Entry 6DBR (electron microscopy, 4.00 A resolution); this record covers chains C and D of the 8 polymer chains in the assembly.

# Chain C
Name: Recombination activating gene 1 - MBP chimera
From: Escherichia coli
Notes: EC 2.3.2.27
Reference sequence: chimeric construct of P0AEX9, O13033: residues -113 to 250 from P0AEX9 (MALE_ECOLI) positions 29-392 (UniProt number = residue number + 142); residues 271-1031 from O13033 positions 271-1031 (same numbers)
Amino-acid sequence (1159 residues; each row starts with the number of its first residue; numbers below 1 keep their minus sign (Met-127 is residue -127)):
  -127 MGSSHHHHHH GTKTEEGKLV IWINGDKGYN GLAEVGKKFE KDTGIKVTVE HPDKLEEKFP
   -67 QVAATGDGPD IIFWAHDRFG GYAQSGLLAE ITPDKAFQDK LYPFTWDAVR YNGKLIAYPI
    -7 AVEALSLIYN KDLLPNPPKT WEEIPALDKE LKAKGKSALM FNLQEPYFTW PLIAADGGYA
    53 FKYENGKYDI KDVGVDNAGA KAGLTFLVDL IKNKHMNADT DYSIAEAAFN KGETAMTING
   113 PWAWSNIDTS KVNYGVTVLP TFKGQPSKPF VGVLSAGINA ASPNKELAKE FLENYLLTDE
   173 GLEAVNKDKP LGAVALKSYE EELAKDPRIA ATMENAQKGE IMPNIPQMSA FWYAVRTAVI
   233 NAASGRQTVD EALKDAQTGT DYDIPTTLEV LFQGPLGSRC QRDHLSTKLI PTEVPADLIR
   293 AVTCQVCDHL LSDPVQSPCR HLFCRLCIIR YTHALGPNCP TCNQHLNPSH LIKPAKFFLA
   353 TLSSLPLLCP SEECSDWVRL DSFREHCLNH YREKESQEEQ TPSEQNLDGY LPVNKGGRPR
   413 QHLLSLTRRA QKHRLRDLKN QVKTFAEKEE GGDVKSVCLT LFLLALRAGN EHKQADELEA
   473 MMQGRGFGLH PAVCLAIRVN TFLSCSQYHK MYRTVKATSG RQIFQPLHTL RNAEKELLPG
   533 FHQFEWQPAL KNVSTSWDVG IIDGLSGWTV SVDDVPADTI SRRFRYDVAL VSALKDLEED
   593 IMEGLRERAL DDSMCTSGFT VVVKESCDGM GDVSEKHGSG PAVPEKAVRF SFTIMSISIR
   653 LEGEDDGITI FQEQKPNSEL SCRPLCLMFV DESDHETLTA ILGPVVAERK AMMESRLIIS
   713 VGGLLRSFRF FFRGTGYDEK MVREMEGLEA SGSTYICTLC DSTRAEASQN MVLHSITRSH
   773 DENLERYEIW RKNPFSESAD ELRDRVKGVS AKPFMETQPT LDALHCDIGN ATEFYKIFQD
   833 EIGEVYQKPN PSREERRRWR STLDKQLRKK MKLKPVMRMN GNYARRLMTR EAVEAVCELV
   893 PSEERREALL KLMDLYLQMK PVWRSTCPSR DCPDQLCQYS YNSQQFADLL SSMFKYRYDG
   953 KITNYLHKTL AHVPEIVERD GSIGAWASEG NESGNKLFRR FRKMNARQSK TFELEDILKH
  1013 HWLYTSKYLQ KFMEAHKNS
Not modelled in the structure: -127 to 479, 627-634, 1030-1031
Sequence notes: initiating methionine (-127); expression tag (-126 to -114); linker (251-270)
Ion coordination: Ca2+ site 1: Asp620, Glu984 (shared with 1 residue of chain G); Ca2+ site 2: Asp730 (shared with 2 residues of chain G); Zn2+: Cys749, Cys752, His959, His964
What the authors report for this chain:
  - catalytic residues: Asp620, Glu684, Asp730, Glu984
  - binding site for Forward strand of melted RSS substrate DNA: Arg999, Gln1000

# Chain D
Name: Recombination activating gene 2
From: Danio rerio
Reference sequence: Q1RLW7 (Q1RLW7_DANRE); numbering as in UniProt (aligned over 1-530)
Amino-acid sequence (533 residues; row label = number of the first residue in the row; numbers below 1 keep their minus sign (Gly-2 is residue -2)):
    -2 GGSMSLQPLT AVNCGSLVQP GFSLLDLEGD VYLFGQKGWP KRSCPTGIFG VRIKKGELKL
    58 RAISFSNNSS YLPPLRCPAI AHFEAQDGKP ECYLIHGGRT PNNELSSSLY MLSVDSRGCN
   118 RKVTLRCEEK ELVGDVPSAR YGHTLSVINS RGKTACVLFG GRSYMPPTER TTQNWNSVVD
   178 CPPQVYLIDL EFGCCTAHTL PELTDGQSFH VALARQDCVY FLGGHILSSD CRPSRLIRLH
   238 VELLLGSPVL TCTILHEGLT ITSAIASPIG YHEYIIFGGY QSETQKRMEC TYVGLDDVGV
   298 HMESREPPQW TSEISHSRTW FGGSLGKGTA LVAIPSEGNP TPPEAYHFYQ VSFQKEQDGE
   358 ATAQGGSQES TDFEDSAPLE DSEELYFGRE PHELEYSSDV EGDTYNEEDE EDESQTGYWI
   418 KCCLSCQVDP NIWEPYYSTE LTRPAMIFCS RGEGGHWVHA QCMELPESLL LQLSQDNSKY
   478 FCLDHGGLPK QEMTPPKQML PVKRVPMKMT HRKAPVSLKM TPAKKTFLRR LFD
Not modelled in the structure: -2 to 0, 352-530
Sequence notes: expression tag (-2 to 0)
Covalent attachments: covalent link Arg232-Ile234

# Chain C / chain D interface
Contacting residue pairs - 72 pairs, chain C then chain D:
  Asn544(C) with Pro164(D); Arg167(D); Thr168(D); Thr169(D), hydrogen bond (backbone-backbone)
  Val545(C) with Thr169(D)
  Ser546(C) with Thr168(D)
  Val551(C) with Gln170(D)
  Ile554(C) with Gln170(D)
  Leu557(C) with Asn173(D)
  Ser558(C) with Thr169(D), hydrogen bond (side chain-backbone); Gln170(D), hydrogen bond (side chain-backbone); Asn171(D); Trp172(D), hydrogen bond (side chain-backbone); Asn173(D); Ser174(D)
  Gly559(C) with Gln170(D); Asn173(D); Ser174(D), hydrogen bond (backbone-backbone)
  Trp560(C) with Asn173(D)
  Thr561(C) with Val175(D); Leu224(D)
  Ser563(C) with Arg159(D)
  Val564(C) with Glu280(D); Arg315(D)
  Asp565(C) with Phe206(D); His222(D), salt bridge; Thr259(D)
  Asp566(C) with Arg96(D), salt bridge; Tyr138(D), hydrogen bond; Phe206(D)
  Val567(C) with Arg73(D); Arg96(D)
  Arg575(C) with Thr169(D)
  Arg577(C) with Gln170(D)
  Val635(C) with Pro337(D), hydrophobic; Thr338(D)
  His687(C) with Trp36(D), hydrogen bond; Pro98(D); Asn99(D), hydrogen bond
  Glu688(C) with Gln16(D), hydrogen bond; Arg73(D), salt bridge; Pro98(D)
  Thr691(C) with Pro98(D); Asn99(D); Asn100(D)
  Ala692(C) with Asn100(D); Asn173(D), hydrogen bond (backbone-side chain)
  Pro696(C) with Thr169(D), hydrogen bond (backbone-side chain); Trp172(D), hydrophobic
  Glu700(C) with Thr169(D), hydrogen bond
  Glu741(C) with Arg39(D)
  Tyr779(C) with Trp36(D); Pro70(D)
  Trp782(C) with Tyr68(D)
  Arg783(C) with Ser67(D), hydrogen bond (backbone-side chain); Tyr68(D), hydrogen bond (backbone-backbone); Tyr107(D); Glu126(D), salt bridge
  Lys784(C) with Ser67(D); Glu126(D)
  Asn785(C) with Asn64(D), hydrogen bond (side chain-backbone); Ser66(D), hydrogen bond (side chain-backbone)
  Ser788(C) with Asn64(D)
  Glu789(C) with Asn64(D), hydrogen bond (backbone-backbone)
  Ser790(C) with Asn64(D), hydrogen bond
  Ala791(C) with Tyr68(D)
  Leu794(C) with Tyr68(D), hydrophobic
  Arg795(C) with Arg39(D)
  Ala803(C) with Trp36(D), hydrophobic
  Lys804(C) with Trp36(D); Glu101(D), salt bridge
  Phe806(C) with Asn99(D)
Other interface residues (no listed pair), chain C (41 interface residues in all): Ala699, Ser802
Other interface residues (no listed pair), chain D (45 interface residues in all): Lys34, Gly35, Pro42, Ser63, Asn65, Arg229, Ser260, Tyr277, Thr316

# Overview
The interface between chain C and chain D involves 41 residues on one side and 45 on the other, with 18
hydrogen bonds and 5 salt bridges. Among the polar pairs are Asp565(C)-His222(D), Asp566(C)-Arg96(D) and
Glu688(C)-Arg73(D). The paper reports catalytic residues Asp620(C), Glu684(C) and Asp730(C) among others; a
binding site for Forward strand of melted RSS substrate DNA at Arg999(C) and Gln1000(C).
Here chain C is Recombination activating gene 1 - MBP chimera (Escherichia coli) and chain D is Recombination
activating gene 2 (Danio rerio). Entry 6DBR (Cryo-EM structure of RAG in complex with one melted RSS and one
unmelted RSS) was determined by electron microscopy (same publication as 6DBI, 6DBJ, 6DBL, 6DBO, 6DBQ, 6DBT
and 4 further entries).
